6WB9 - chains 1 and 4 of the 8 polymer chains in the assembly; structure by electron microscopy, 3.00 A resolution.

[Chain 1]
Molecule: ER membrane protein complex subunit 1
Organism: Saccharomyces cerevisiae W303
UniProtKB: P25574 (EMC1_YEAST); residue numbers follow UniProt; this construct covers 1-760
Chain sequence (760 residues; numbered 1 to 760; the number before each row is that of its first residue):
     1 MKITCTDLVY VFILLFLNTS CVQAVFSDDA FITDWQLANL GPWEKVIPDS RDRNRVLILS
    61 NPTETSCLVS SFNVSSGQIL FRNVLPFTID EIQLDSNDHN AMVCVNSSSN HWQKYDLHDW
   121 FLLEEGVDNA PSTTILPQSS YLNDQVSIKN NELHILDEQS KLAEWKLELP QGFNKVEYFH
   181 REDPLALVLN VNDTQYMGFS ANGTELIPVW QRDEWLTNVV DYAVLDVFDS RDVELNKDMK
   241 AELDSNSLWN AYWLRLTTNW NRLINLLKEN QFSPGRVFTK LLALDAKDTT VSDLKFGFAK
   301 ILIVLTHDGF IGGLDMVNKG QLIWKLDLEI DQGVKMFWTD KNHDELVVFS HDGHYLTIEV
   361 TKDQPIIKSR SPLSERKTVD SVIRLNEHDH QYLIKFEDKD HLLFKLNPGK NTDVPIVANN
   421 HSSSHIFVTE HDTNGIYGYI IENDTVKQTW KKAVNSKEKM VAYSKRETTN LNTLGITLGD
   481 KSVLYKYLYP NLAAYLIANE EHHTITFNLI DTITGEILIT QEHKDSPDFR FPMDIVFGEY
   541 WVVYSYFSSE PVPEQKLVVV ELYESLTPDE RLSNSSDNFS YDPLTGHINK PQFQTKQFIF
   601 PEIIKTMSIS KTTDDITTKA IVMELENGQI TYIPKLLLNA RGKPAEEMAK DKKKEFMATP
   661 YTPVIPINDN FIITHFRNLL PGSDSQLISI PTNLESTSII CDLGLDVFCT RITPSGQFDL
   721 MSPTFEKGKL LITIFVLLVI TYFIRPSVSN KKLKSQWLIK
Unresolved in the structure: 1-24, 137-170, 228-246, 272-288, 408-423, 760
Cystine bridges: Cys701-Cys709
Covalent attachments: N-acetylglucosamine (NAG) linked to Asn73, Asn106, Asn192
Curated features (UniProtKB/Swiss-Prot):
  - glycosylation (N-linked (GlcNAc...) asparagine): Asn73, Asn106, Asn192, Asn202, Asn420, Asn443, Asn574, Asn578
Reported in the primary citation:
  - post-translational modification sites: Asn73, Asn106, Asn192

[Chain 4]
Molecule: ER membrane protein complex subunit 4
Organism: Saccharomyces cerevisiae W303
UniProtKB: P53073 (EMC4_YEAST); the construct has insertions or renumbered stretches relative to UniProt, so the offset changes along the chain: 1-22 = UniProt 1-22; 24-37 = UniProt 23-36; 61-190 = UniProt 61-190
Chain sequence (190 residues; row label = number of the first residue in the row; note: 24 numbers in that range are skipped by the numbering (no residue carries them; nothing is unmodelled there); a row labelled like 37A-37X holds insertion residues (37A, then the next letters in order)):
     1 MSEQEPYEWA KHLLDTKYIE KY
    24 NIQNSNTLPS PPGF
37A-37X EGNSSKGNVTRKQQDATSQTTSLA
    61 QKNQITVLQV QKAWQIALQP AKSIPMNIFM SYMSGTSLQI IPIMTALMLL SGPIKAIFST
   121 RSAFKPVLGN KATQSQVQTA MFMYIVFQGV LMYIGYRKLN SMGLIPNAKG DWLPWERIAH
   181 YNNGLQWFSD
Unresolved in the structure: 1-3, 37A-37X, 118-132

[How chain 1 and chain 4 interact]
Pairs across the interface (77):
  Ser381(1) - Asp190(4)  hydrogen bond
  Ile383(1) - Ser189(4)
  Ile383(1) - Asp190(4)
  Arg384(1) - Phe188(4)
  Leu385(1) - Phe188(4)  hydrophobic
  Asn386(1) - Gln186(4)  hydrogen bond
  Asn386(1) - Phe188(4)
  Ser424(1) - Gly184(4)  hydrogen bond (backbone-backbone)
  His425(1) - Gly184(4)  hydrogen bond (backbone-backbone)
  His425(1) - Leu185(4)
  His425(1) - Gln186(4)  hydrogen bond (backbone-backbone)
  Ile426(1) - Gln186(4)
  Ile426(1) - Phe188(4)  hydrophobic
  Phe427(1) - Leu185(4)  hydrophobic
  Phe427(1) - Gln186(4)  hydrogen bond (backbone-backbone)
  Phe427(1) - Trp187(4)
  Phe427(1) - Phe188(4)  hydrogen bond (backbone-backbone)
  Val428(1) - Phe188(4)
  Thr429(1) - Trp187(4)
  Thr429(1) - Phe188(4)  hydrogen bond (backbone-backbone)
  Thr429(1) - Ser189(4)
  Thr429(1) - Asp190(4)  hydrogen bond (backbone-backbone)
  Glu430(1) - Asp190(4)
  His431(1) - Asp190(4)  salt bridge
  Tyr463(1) - Ser189(4)  hydrogen bond
  Lys465(1) - Trp187(4)
  Lys465(1) - Ser189(4)
  Arg466(1) - Trp187(4)
  Leu471(1) - Ile178(4)  hydrophobic
  Leu474(1) - Leu173(4)  hydrophobic
  Leu474(1) - Glu176(4)
  Leu474(1) - Arg177(4)
  Gly475(1) - Leu173(4)
  Thr477(1) - Gly170(4)
  Thr477(1) - Leu173(4)
  Lys481(1) - Gly163(4)
  Lys481(1) - Ile165(4)
  Lys481(1) - Ala168(4)
  Lys481(1) - Lys169(4)
  Lys481(1) - Gly170(4)  hydrogen bond (backbone-backbone)
  Lys481(1) - Asp171(4)
  Val483(1) - Lys169(4)
  Val483(1) - Gly170(4)
  Val483(1) - Leu173(4)  hydrophobic
  Tyr485(1) - Lys169(4)
  Tyr485(1) - Leu173(4)  hydrophobic
  Tyr485(1) - Glu176(4)  hydrogen bond
  Tyr489(1) - Tyr181(4)  hydrophobic
  Pro490(1) - Tyr181(4)
  Pro490(1) - Asn182(4)
  Asn491(1) - Asn182(4)  hydrogen bond
  Asn491(1) - Trp187(4)
  Leu492(1) - Trp187(4)
  Thr512(1) - Trp187(4)  hydrogen bond
  Ile513(1) - Leu185(4)  hydrophobic
  Asp569(1) - Lys169(4)
  Arg571(1) - Glu176(4)  salt bridge
  Arg571(1) - Arg177(4)  hydrogen bond (side chain-backbone)
  Arg571(1) - Ile178(4)
  Arg571(1) - Ala179(4)
  Ser573(1) - Ala179(4)
  Ser573(1) - Tyr181(4)
  Asn574(1) - Ala179(4)
  Ser575(1) - Arg177(4)  hydrogen bond (backbone-side chain)
  Ser575(1) - Ile178(4)
  Ser575(1) - Ala179(4)
  Ser576(1) - Arg177(4)
  Asp577(1) - Arg177(4)  salt bridge
  Ser580(1) - Asn183(4)
  Tyr581(1) - Ala179(4)  hydrophobic
  Tyr581(1) - His180(4)
  Tyr581(1) - Tyr181(4)
  Tyr581(1) - Asn182(4)
  Tyr581(1) - Asn183(4)
  Pro583(1) - Tyr181(4)
  Pro583(1) - Leu185(4)  hydrophobic
  Asn589(1) - Tyr181(4)  hydrogen bond
Other interface residues (no listed pair), chain 1 (45 interface residues in all): Asp480, Leu488, Glu564, Asp582, Ile588

[In short]
45 residues of chain 1 face 22 of chain 4 across their interface; the contacts include 17 hydrogen bonds and 3
salt bridges. Among the polar pairs are His431(1)-Asp190(4), Arg571(1)-Glu176(4) and Asp577(1)-Arg177(4).
Covalently linked N-acetylglucosamine: at Asn73(1), Asn106(1) and Asn192(1). The paper reports modification
sites Asn73(1), Asn106(1) and Asn192(1).
Here chain 1 is ER membrane protein complex subunit 1 and chain 4 is ER membrane protein complex subunit 4,
both from Saccharomyces cerevisiae W303. Entry 6WB9 (Structure of the S. cerevisiae ER membrane complex) was
determined by electron microscopy.
